8RAP - chains A and E of the 19 polymer chains in the assembly; structure by electron microscopy, 4.30 A resolution (low resolution: residue-level contacts below are approximate; hydrogen-bond / salt-bridge calls are withheld).

# Chain A
Molecule: DNA-directed RNA polymerase II subunit RPB1
Organism: Saccharomyces cerevisiae
Notes: EC 2.7.7.6
Reference sequence: P04050 (RPB1_YEAST); residues 1-1733 here = UniProt positions 1-1733
Chain sequence (1733 residues; numbered 1 to 1733; the number before each row is that of its first residue):
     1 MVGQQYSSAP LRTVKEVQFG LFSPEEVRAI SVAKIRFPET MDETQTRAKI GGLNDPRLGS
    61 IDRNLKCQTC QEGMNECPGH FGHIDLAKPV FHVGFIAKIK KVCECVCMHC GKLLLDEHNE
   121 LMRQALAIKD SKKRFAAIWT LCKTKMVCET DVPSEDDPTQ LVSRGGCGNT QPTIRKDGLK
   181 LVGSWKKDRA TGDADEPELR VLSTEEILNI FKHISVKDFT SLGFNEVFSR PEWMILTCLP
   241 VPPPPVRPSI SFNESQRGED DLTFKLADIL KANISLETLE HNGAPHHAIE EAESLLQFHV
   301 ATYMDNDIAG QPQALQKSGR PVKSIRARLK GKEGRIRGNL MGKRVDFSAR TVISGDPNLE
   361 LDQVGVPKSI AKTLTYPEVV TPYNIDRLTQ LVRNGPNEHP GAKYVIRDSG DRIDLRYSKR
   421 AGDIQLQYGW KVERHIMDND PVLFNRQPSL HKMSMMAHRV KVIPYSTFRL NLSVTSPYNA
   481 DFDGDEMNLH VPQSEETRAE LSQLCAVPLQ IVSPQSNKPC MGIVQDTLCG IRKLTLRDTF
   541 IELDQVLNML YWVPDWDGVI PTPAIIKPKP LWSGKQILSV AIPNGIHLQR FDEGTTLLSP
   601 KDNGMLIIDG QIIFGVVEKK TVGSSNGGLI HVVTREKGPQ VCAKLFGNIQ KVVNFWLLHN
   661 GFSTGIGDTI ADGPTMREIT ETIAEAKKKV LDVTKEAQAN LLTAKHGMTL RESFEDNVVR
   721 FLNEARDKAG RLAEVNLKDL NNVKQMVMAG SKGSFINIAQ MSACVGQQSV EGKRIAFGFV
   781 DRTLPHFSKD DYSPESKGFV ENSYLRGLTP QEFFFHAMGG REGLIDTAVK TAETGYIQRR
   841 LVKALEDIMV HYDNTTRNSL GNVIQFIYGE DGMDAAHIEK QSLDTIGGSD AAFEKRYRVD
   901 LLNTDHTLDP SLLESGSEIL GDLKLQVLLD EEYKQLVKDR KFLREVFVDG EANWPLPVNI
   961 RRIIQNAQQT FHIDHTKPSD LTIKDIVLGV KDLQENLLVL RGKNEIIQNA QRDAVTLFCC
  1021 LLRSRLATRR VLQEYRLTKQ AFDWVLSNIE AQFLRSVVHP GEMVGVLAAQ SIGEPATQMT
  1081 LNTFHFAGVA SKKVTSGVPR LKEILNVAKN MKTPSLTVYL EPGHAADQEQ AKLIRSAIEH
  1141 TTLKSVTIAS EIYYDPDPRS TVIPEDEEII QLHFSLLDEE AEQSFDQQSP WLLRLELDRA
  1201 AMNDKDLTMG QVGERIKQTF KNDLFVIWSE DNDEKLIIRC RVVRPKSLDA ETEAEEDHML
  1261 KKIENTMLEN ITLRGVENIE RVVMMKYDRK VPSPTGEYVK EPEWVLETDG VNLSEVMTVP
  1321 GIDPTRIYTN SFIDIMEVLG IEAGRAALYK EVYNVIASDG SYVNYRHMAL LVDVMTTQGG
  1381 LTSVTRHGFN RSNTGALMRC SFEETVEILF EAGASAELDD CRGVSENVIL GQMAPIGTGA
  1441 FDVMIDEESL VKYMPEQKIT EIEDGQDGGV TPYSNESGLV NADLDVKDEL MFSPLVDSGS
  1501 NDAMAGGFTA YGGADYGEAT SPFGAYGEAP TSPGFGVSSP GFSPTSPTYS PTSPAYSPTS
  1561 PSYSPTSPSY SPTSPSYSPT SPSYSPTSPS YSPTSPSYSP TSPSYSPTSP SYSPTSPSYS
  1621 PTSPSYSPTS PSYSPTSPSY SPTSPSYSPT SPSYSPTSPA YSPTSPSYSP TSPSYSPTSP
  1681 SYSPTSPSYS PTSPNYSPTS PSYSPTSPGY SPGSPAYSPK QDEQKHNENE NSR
Disordered / not traced: 1-3, 186-196, 253-256, 1080-1092, 1176-1186, 1245-1256, 1455-1733
Metal / ion sites: Zn2+ site 1: C67, C77; Zn2+ site 2: C107, C110, C167; Mg2+: D483 (shared with 1 residue of chain P)

# Chain E
Molecule: DNA-directed RNA polymerases I, II, and III subunit RPABC1
Organism: Saccharomyces cerevisiae
Reference sequence: P20434 (RPAB1_YEAST); residue numbers follow UniProt; this construct covers 1-215
Chain sequence (215 residues; numbered 1 to 215; the number before each row is that of its first residue):
     1 MDQENERNIS RLWRAFRTVK EMVKDRGYFI TQEEVELPLE DFKAKYCDSM GRPQRKMMSF
    61 QANPTEESIS KFPDMGSLWV EFCDEPSVGV KTMKTFVIHI QEKNFQTGIF VYQNNITPSA
   121 MKLVPSIPPA TIETFNEAAL VVNITHHELV PKHIRLSSDE KRELLKRYRL KESQLPRIQR
   181 ADPVALYLGL KRGEVVKIIR KSETSGRYAS YRICM
Disordered / not traced: 1

# Chain A / chain E interface
Residue-residue contacts (86; chain A residue first):
  R857(A) - Y168(E)
  R857(A) - L170(E)
  L860(A) - Q174(E)
  G861(A) - Q174(E)
  N862(A) - S173(E)
  N862(A) - Q174(E)
  N862(A) - R177(E)
  V863(A) - L170(E)
  V863(A) - Q174(E)
  V863(A) - P176(E)
  Q865(A) - Y208(E)
  F866(A) - Y168(E)
  F866(A) - Y208(E)
  F866(A) - A209(E)
  F866(A) - S210(E)
  F866(A) - Y211(E)
  I867(A) - Y208(E)
  G869(A) - T204(E)
  E870(A) - T204(E)
  E870(A) - S205(E)
  E870(A) - Y208(E)
  D871(A) - T204(E)
  D871(A) - S205(E)
  F942(A) - K201(E)
  F942(A) - G206(E)
  F942(A) - R207(E)
  V946(A) - K201(E)
  V946(A) - S202(E)
  V946(A) - G206(E)
  F947(A) - E203(E)
  W954(A) - E203(E)
  P955(A) - E203(E)
  N1004(A) - R167(E)
  I1006(A) - E163(E)
  I1006(A) - Y168(E)
  A1010(A) - Y168(E)
  D1013(A) - R207(E)
  D1013(A) - Y208(E)
  D1013(A) - A209(E)
  A1014(A) - S205(E)
  L1017(A) - E203(E)
  L1017(A) - T204(E)
  L1017(A) - S205(E)
  L1017(A) - G206(E)
  M1317(A) - V142(E)
  T1318(A) - R14(E)
  T1318(A) - V141(E)
  P1320(A) - R14(E)
  P1324(A) - V142(E)
  P1324(A) - H147(E)
  T1325(A) - H146(E)
  T1325(A) - H147(E)
  T1325(A) - E148(E)
  R1326(A) - E148(E)
  I1327(A) - H147(E)
  Y1328(A) - L149(E)
  E1337(A) - P183(E)
  V1338(A) - I144(E)
  V1338(A) - P183(E)
  L1339(A) - I144(E)
  L1339(A) - H147(E)
  L1339(A) - V150(E)
  L1339(A) - P183(E)
  L1339(A) - V184(E)
  G1340(A) - D182(E)
  I1341(A) - D182(E)
  I1341(A) - R212(E)
  E1342(A) - P151(E)
  E1342(A) - H153(E)
  E1342(A) - I198(E)
  E1342(A) - R200(E)
  E1342(A) - R212(E)
  A1343(A) - L149(E)
  A1343(A) - V150(E)
  R1345(A) - R200(E)
  Y1365(A) - S202(E)
  Y1365(A) - E203(E)
  Y1365(A) - T204(E)
  T1376(A) - R212(E)
  T1377(A) - P176(E)
  T1377(A) - R177(E)
  Q1378(A) - R177(E)
  G1379(A) - R177(E)
  G1379(A) - I178(E)
  G1379(A) - Q179(E)
  G1380(A) - Q179(E)
Also at the interface, not in a pair above, chain A (52 interface residues in all): A127, K129, K1003, V1319, I1335, M1336, A1346, K1350
Also at the interface, not in a pair above, chain E (44 interface residues in all): R11, A138, L164, R169, L175, R192

# Overview
The interface between chain A and chain E involves 52 residues on one side and 44 on the other. The Zn2+ site
1 is built by C67(A) and C77(A). C107(A), C110(A) and C167(A) coordinate Zn2+ site 2.
Here chain A is DNA-directed RNA polymerase II subunit RPB1 and chain E is DNA-directed RNA polymerases I, II,
and III subunit RPABC1, both from Saccharomyces cerevisiae. Entry 8RAP (Structure of Sen1-ADP.BeF3 bound RNA
Polymerase II pre-termination complex) was determined by electron microscopy (same publication as 8RAM, 8RAN
and 8RAO).
